7U1E - chains B and C of the 5 polymer chains in the assembly; structure by electron microscopy, 4.52 A resolution (low resolution: residue-level contacts below are approximate; hydrogen-bond / salt-bridge calls are withheld).

[Chain B (and C)]
Protein: ATP-sensitive inward rectifier potassium channel 11
Organism: Rattus norvegicus
Notes: chain C of this document is another copy of the same molecule, construct and numbering; everything in this record applies to it too
UniProtKB: P70673 (KCJ11_RAT); residues 1-390 here = UniProt positions 1-390
Sequence (390 residues; numbered 1 to 390; the number before each row is that of its first residue):
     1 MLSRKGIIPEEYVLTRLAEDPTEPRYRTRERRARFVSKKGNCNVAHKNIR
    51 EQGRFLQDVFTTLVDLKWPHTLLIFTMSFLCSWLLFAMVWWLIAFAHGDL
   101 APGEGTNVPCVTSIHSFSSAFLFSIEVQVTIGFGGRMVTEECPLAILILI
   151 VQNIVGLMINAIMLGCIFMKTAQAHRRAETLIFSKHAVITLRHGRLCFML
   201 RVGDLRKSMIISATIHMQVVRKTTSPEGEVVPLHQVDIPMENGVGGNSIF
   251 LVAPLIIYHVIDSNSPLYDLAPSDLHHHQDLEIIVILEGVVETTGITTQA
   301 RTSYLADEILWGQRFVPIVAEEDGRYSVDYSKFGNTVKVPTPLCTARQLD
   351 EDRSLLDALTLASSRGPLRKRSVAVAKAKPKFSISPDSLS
Not modelled in the structure: 1-31, 359-390 (chain C: 1-30, 359-390)
Disulfide bonds: Cys-110/Cys-142
Residues lining bound ligands:
  - ATP (adenosine-5'-triphosphate), molecule 1: Asn-48, Ile-49, Arg-50
  - ATP, molecule 2: Ile-182, Phe-183, Ser-184, Lys-185, Leu-205, Tyr-330, Ser-331, Lys-332, Phe-333, Gly-334

[Chain B / chain C interface]
Pairs across the interface (58):
  Arg-32(B) / Asp-323(C)
  Ala-33(B) / Glu-322(C)
  Ala-33(B) / Tyr-326(C)
  Cys-42(B) / Met-209(C)
  Asn-43(B) / Arg-325(C)
  Ala-45(B) / Tyr-326(C)
  His-46(B) / Tyr-330(C)
  Lys-47(B) / Val-328(C)
  Lys-47(B) / Asp-329(C)
  Lys-47(B) / Tyr-330(C)
  Asn-48(B) / Asp-329(C)
  Asn-48(B) / Tyr-330(C)
  Asn-48(B) / Ser-331(C)
  Ile-49(B) / Tyr-330(C)
  Gln-57(B) / Trp-68(C)
  Gln-57(B) / Lys-170(C)
  Gln-57(B) / Ala-174(C)
  Phe-60(B) / Trp-68(C)
  Phe-60(B) / Thr-171(C)
  Phe-123(B) / Phe-133(C)
  Thr-130(B) / Val-129(C)
  Thr-130(B) / Thr-130(C)
  Ile-131(B) / Ile-131(C)
  Gly-132(B) / Ile-131(C)
  Gly-132(B) / Gly-132(C)
  Gly-132(B) / Phe-133(C)
  Phe-133(B) / Phe-133(C)
  Gly-134(B) / Phe-133(C)
  Arg-136(B) / Phe-133(C)
  Met-137(B) / Phe-133(C)
  Met-137(B) / Gly-135(C)
  Met-137(B) / Arg-136(C)
  Val-138(B) / Arg-136(C)
  Glu-140(B) / Ser-118(C)
  Ile-150(B) / Trp-83(C)
  Ile-150(B) / Phe-121(C)
  Ile-154(B) / Thr-76(C)
  Leu-157(B) / Phe-79(C)
  Leu-157(B) / Val-129(C)
  Leu-157(B) / Asn-160(C)
  Met-158(B) / Ile-167(C)
  Gly-165(B) / Phe-168(C)
  Phe-168(B) / Phe-168(C)
  His-216(B) / Ser-248(C)
  Val-230(B) / Pro-317(C)
  Pro-232(B) / Val-319(C)
  Leu-233(B) / Tyr-326(C)
  His-234(B) / Arg-192(C)
  Gln-235(B) / Leu-255(C)
  Asp-237(B) / Gly-243(C)
  Asp-237(B) / Val-244(C)
  Ile-238(B) / Val-244(C)
  Pro-239(B) / Val-244(C)
  Glu-288(B) / Ser-212(C)
  Thr-297(B) / Glu-292(C)
  Gln-299(B) / Phe-250(C)
  Arg-301(B) / Met-209(C)
  Arg-301(B) / Phe-250(C)
Other interface residues (no listed pair), chain B (51 interface residues in all): Val-44, Thr-61, Val-127, Ile-146, Asn-153, Ala-161, Ile-162, Gln-218, Ser-225, Pro-226, Glu-227
Other interface residues (no listed pair), chain C (48 interface residues in all): Leu-80, Ile-125, Leu-191, His-193, Asp-204, Ile-211, Tyr-258, Val-290, Gly-295, Ser-327

[Overview]
51 residues of chain B and 48 residues of chain C are in contact. Ligands of chain B: ATP.
Both chains are ATP-sensitive inward rectifier potassium channel 11 (Rattus norvegicus). Entry 7U1E (CryoEM
structure of the pancreatic ATP-sensitive potassium channel bound to ATP with Kir6.2-CTD in the down ...) was
determined by electron microscopy (same publication as 7TYS, 7TYT, 7U1Q, 7U1S, 7U24, 7U2X and 4 further
entries).
